Entry 4C3A (X-ray diffraction, 2.20 A resolution); this record covers chains A and B.

== Chain A (and B) ==
Name: Nitric oxide synthase, endothelial
Source organism: Rattus norvegicus
Notes: EC 1.14.13.39; fragment: heme domain, residues 40-482; chain B of this document is another copy of the same molecule, construct and numbering; everything in this record applies to it too
Reference sequence: P29473 (NOS3_BOVIN); numbering as in UniProt (aligned over 40-482)
Amino-acid sequence (443 residues; each row starts with the number of its first residue):
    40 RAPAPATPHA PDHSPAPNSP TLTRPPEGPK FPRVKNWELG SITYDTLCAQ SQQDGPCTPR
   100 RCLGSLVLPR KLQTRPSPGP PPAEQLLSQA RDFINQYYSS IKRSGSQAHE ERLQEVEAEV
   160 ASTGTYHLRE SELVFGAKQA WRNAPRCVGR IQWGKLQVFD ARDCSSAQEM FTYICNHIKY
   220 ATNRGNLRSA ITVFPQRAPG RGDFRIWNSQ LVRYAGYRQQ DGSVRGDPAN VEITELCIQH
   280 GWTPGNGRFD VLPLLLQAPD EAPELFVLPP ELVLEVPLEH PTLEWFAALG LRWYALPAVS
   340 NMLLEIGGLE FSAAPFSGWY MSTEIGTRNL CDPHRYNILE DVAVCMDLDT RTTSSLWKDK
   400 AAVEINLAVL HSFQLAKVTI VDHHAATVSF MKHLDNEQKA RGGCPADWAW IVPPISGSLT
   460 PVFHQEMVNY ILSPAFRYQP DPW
Not modelled in the structure: 40-66, 110-120 (chain B: 40-68, 110-120)
Modified / non-standard residues: Cys-384 (s-(dimethylarsenic)cysteine; CAS)
Bound ions: heme Fe near Cys-186 (its only coordinating residue here)
Small-molecule neighbours:
  - tetrahydrobiopterin (H4B), molecule 1: Trp-76, Trp-447, Phe-462, His-463, Gln-464, Glu-465
  - tetrahydrobiopterin (H4B), molecule 2: Ser-104, Val-106, Arg-367, Ala-448, Trp-449
  - heme (HEM): Trp-180, Ala-183, Arg-185, Cys-186, Val-187, Gly-188, Gln-191, Leu-195, Ser-228, Met-341, Phe-355, Ser-356, Gly-357, Trp-358, Tyr-359, Met-360, Glu-363, Val-420, Trp-449, Phe-475, Tyr-477
  - Q16 (6-((((3S, 5R)-5-(((6-amino-4-methylpyridin-2-yl)methoxy)methyl)pyrrolidin-3-yl)oxy)methyl)-4-methylpyridin-2-amine): Val-106, Leu-107, Gln-249, Pro-336, Val-338, Phe-355, Ser-356, Gly-357, Trp-358, Tyr-359, Met-360, Glu-363, Trp-449, Tyr-477
From the paper describing this entry:
  - binding site for Q16: Glu-363
  - binding site for heme: Tyr-477

== How chain A and chain B interact ==
Pairs across the interface (132):
  Pro-68(A) / Arg-109(B)
  Phe-70(A) / Arg-109(B)
  Pro-71(A) / Arg-100(B)
  Pro-71(A) / Leu-102(B)  hydrophobic
  Pro-71(A) / Arg-109(B)
  Arg-72(A) / Leu-105(B)
  Arg-72(A) / Arg-109(B)
  Trp-76(A) / Val-106(B)
  Trp-76(A) / Leu-107(B)  hydrophobic
  Trp-76(A) / His-373(B)
  Glu-77(A) / Pro-372(B)
  Glu-77(A) / His-373(B)
  Tyr-83(A) / Arg-109(B)
  Cys-87(A) / Arg-99(B)  hydrogen bond (backbone-side chain)
  Ala-88(A) / Arg-99(B)
  Ser-90(A) / Arg-99(B)  hydrogen bond (backbone-side chain)
  Asp-93(A) / Pro-98(B)
  Asp-93(A) / Arg-99(B)
  Gly-94(A) / Pro-98(B)  hydrogen bond (backbone-backbone)
  Cys-96(A) / Cys-96(B)  hydrophobic
  Cys-96(A) / Thr-97(B)
  Cys-96(A) / Pro-98(B)
  Cys-96(A) / Cys-101(B)  hydrophobic
  Thr-97(A) / Cys-96(B)
  Pro-98(A) / Asp-93(B)
  Pro-98(A) / Gly-94(B)  hydrogen bond (backbone-backbone)
  Pro-98(A) / Cys-96(B)
  Arg-99(A) / Cys-87(B)
  Arg-99(A) / Ser-90(B)  hydrogen bond (side chain-backbone)
  Arg-99(A) / Tyr-469(B)
  Arg-100(A) / Val-467(B)
  Arg-100(A) / Asn-468(B)
  Arg-100(A) / Tyr-469(B)
  Cys-101(A) / Cys-96(B)  hydrophobic
  Cys-101(A) / Gly-103(B)
  Cys-101(A) / Val-467(B)
  Cys-101(A) / Asn-468(B)  hydrogen bond (backbone-backbone)
  Leu-102(A) / Pro-71(B)  hydrophobic
  Leu-102(A) / Val-467(B)  hydrophobic
  Gly-103(A) / Cys-101(B)
  Ser-104(A) / Trp-447(B)
  Ser-104(A) / Glu-465(B)
  Ser-104(A) / Met-466(B)  hydrogen bond (side chain-backbone)
  Leu-105(A) / Arg-72(B)
  Leu-105(A) / Glu-465(B)
  Leu-105(A) / Met-466(B)
  Val-106(A) / Trp-76(B)  hydrophobic
  Val-106(A) / Glu-465(B)  hydrogen bond (backbone-side chain)
  Arg-109(A) / Arg-72(B)
  Thr-366(A) / Ser-457(B)
  Arg-367(A) / Ser-457(B)
  Arg-367(A) / Phe-462(B)
  Arg-367(A) / His-463(B)
  Asp-371(A) / His-463(B)  salt bridge
  Pro-372(A) / Glu-77(B)
  His-373(A) / Trp-76(B)
  His-373(A) / Glu-77(B)
  His-373(A) / His-463(B)
  Thr-392(A) / Asp-421(B)  hydrogen bond
  Thr-392(A) / His-423(B)
  Thr-392(A) / Ala-424(B)
  Ser-393(A) / Leu-406(B)
  Ser-393(A) / Leu-409(B)
  Ser-393(A) / Gln-413(B)
  Ser-393(A) / Asp-421(B)  hydrogen bond (backbone-side chain)
  Ser-394(A) / Leu-406(B)
  Leu-395(A) / Val-402(B)
  Leu-395(A) / Asn-405(B)
  Leu-395(A) / Leu-406(B)
  Leu-395(A) / Leu-409(B)  hydrophobic
  Leu-395(A) / His-422(B)
  Lys-397(A) / His-423(B)
  Lys-397(A) / Leu-458(B)
  Asp-398(A) / Val-402(B)
  Asp-398(A) / His-422(B)  salt bridge
  Asp-398(A) / His-423(B)  salt bridge
  Asp-398(A) / Ile-454(B)
  Asp-398(A) / Ser-455(B)  hydrogen bond
  Asp-398(A) / Leu-458(B)
  Lys-399(A) / Val-402(B)
  Lys-399(A) / Glu-403(B)
  Lys-399(A) / Leu-406(B)
  Ala-401(A) / Leu-458(B)  hydrophobic
  Val-402(A) / Leu-395(B)
  Val-402(A) / Lys-399(B)
  Glu-403(A) / Lys-399(B)
  Asn-405(A) / Leu-395(B)
  Leu-406(A) / Ser-393(B)
  Leu-406(A) / Ser-394(B)
  Leu-406(A) / Leu-395(B)
  Leu-406(A) / Lys-399(B)
  Leu-409(A) / Ser-393(B)
  Leu-409(A) / Leu-395(B)  hydrophobic
  Gln-413(A) / Ser-393(B)  hydrogen bond
  Asp-421(A) / Thr-392(B)  hydrogen bond
  Asp-421(A) / Ser-393(B)  hydrogen bond (side chain-backbone)
  His-422(A) / Leu-395(B)
  His-422(A) / Asp-398(B)  salt bridge
  His-423(A) / Thr-392(B)
  His-423(A) / Asp-398(B)  salt bridge
  Trp-447(A) / Ser-104(B)
  Trp-447(A) / Ala-448(B)  hydrophobic
  Ala-448(A) / Trp-447(B)  hydrophobic
  Pro-453(A) / Ser-455(B)
  Pro-453(A) / Gly-456(B)  hydrogen bond (backbone-backbone)
  Pro-453(A) / Ser-457(B)  hydrogen bond (backbone-backbone)
  Ile-454(A) / Ser-455(B)
  Ser-455(A) / Asp-398(B)  hydrogen bond
  Ser-455(A) / Pro-453(B)
  Ser-455(A) / Ile-454(B)
  Ser-455(A) / Ser-455(B)
  Gly-456(A) / Pro-453(B)  hydrogen bond (backbone-backbone)
  Ser-457(A) / Thr-366(B)
  Ser-457(A) / Arg-367(B)
  Ser-457(A) / Pro-453(B)  hydrogen bond (backbone-backbone)
  Leu-458(A) / Lys-397(B)
  Leu-458(A) / Ala-401(B)  hydrophobic
  Phe-462(A) / Arg-367(B)
  Phe-462(A) / Pro-453(B)  hydrophobic
  His-463(A) / Arg-367(B)
  His-463(A) / Asp-371(B)  salt bridge
  His-463(A) / His-373(B)
  Glu-465(A) / Ser-104(B)
  Glu-465(A) / Leu-105(B)
  Glu-465(A) / Val-106(B)  hydrogen bond (side chain-backbone)
  Met-466(A) / Ser-104(B)  hydrogen bond (backbone-side chain)
  Val-467(A) / Arg-100(B)
  Val-467(A) / Cys-101(B)
  Val-467(A) / Leu-102(B)  hydrophobic
  Asn-468(A) / Arg-100(B)
  Asn-468(A) / Cys-101(B)  hydrogen bond (backbone-backbone)
  Tyr-469(A) / Arg-99(B)
Also at the interface, not in a pair above, chain A (65 interface residues in all): Gln-92, Leu-107, Leu-378, Ala-424
Also at the interface, not in a pair above, chain B (62 interface residues in all): Ala-88, Gln-92, Leu-378

== Overview ==
65 residues of chain A face 62 of chain B across their interface; the contacts include 22 hydrogen bonds and 6
salt bridges. Polar pairs include Asp-371(A)/His-463(B), Asp-398(A)/His-422(B) and Asp-398(A)/His-423(B).
Chain A binds heme, tetrahydrobiopterin and compound Q16. The paper reports a binding site for Q16 at
Glu-363(A); a binding site for heme at Tyr-477(A).
Chain A and chain B are both Nitric oxide synthase, endothelial (Rattus norvegicus); the structure, Structure
of bovine endothelial nitric oxide synthase heme domain in complex with 6-((((3S,
5R)-5-(((6-amino-4-methylpyridin-2-yl)methoxy) methyl)pyrrolidin-3-yl)oxy) methyl)-4-methylpyridin-2-amine,
was determined by X-ray diffraction together with 4C39 from the same study.
